6D78 - chains A and B of the 5 polymer chains in the assembly; structure by X-ray diffraction, 2.35 A resolution.

Chain A:
Molecule: HLA class I histocompatibility antigen, A-2 alpha chain
Source organism: Homo sapiens
UniProt: P01892 (1A02_HUMAN); residues 1-275 here correspond to UniProt positions 25-299 (UniProt number = residue number + 24)
Sequence (276 residues; each row starts with the number of its first residue; numbering starts at 0):
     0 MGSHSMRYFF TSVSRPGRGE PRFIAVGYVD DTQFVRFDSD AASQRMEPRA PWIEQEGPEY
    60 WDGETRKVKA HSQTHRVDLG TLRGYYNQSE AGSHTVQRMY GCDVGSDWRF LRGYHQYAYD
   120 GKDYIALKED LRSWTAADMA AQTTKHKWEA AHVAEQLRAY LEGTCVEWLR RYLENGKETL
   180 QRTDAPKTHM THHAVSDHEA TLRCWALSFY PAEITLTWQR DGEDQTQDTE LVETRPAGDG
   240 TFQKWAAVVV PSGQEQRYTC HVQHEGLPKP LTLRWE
Unresolved in the structure: 0
Disulfide bonds: C101-C164, C203-C259
Differences from the reference sequence: initiating methionine (0)

Chain B:
Molecule: Beta-2-microglobulin
Source organism: Homo sapiens
UniProt: P61769 (B2MG_HUMAN); residues 1-99 here correspond to UniProt positions 21-119 (UniProt number = residue number + 20)
Sequence (100 residues; numbered 0 to 99; the number before each row is that of its first residue; numbering starts at 0):
     0 MIQRTPKIQV YSRHPAENGK SNFLNCYVSG FHPSDIEVDL LKNGERIEKV EHSDLSFSKD
    60 WSFYLLYYTE FTPTEKDEYA CRVNHVTLSQ PKIVKWDRDM
Disulfide bonds: C25-C80
Differences from the reference sequence: initiating methionine (0)
Curated features (UniProtKB/Swiss-Prot):
  - modified residue: Q2 (Pyrrolidone carboxylic acid)
  - glycosylation: I1 (N-linked (Glc) (glycation) isoleucine), K19 (N-linked (Glc) (glycation) lysine), K41 (N-linked (Glc) (glycation) lysine), K48 (N-linked (Glc) (glycation) lysine), K58 (N-linked (Glc) (glycation) lysine), K91 (N-linked (Glc) (glycation) lysine), K94 (N-linked (Glc) (glycation) lysine)

Interface between chain A and chain B:
Residue-residue contacts - 64 pairs, chain A then chain B:
  R6(A) with K58(B)
  F8(A) with S55(B); F56(B)
  F9(A) with F56(B)
  T10(A) with L54(B); F56(B); F62(B)
  V12(A) with S33(B); D34(B)
  R14(A) with D34(B), salt bridge
  I23(A) with L54(B)
  V25(A) with D53(B); L54(B); S55(B)
  Y27(A) with S55(B); Y63(B), hydrogen bond
  Q32(A) with D53(B), hydrogen bond
  R35(A) with D53(B), salt bridge
  R48(A) with D53(B), salt bridge
  S92(A) with M0(B)
  H93(A) with M0(B)
  Q96(A) with H31(B), hydrogen bond; F56(B); W60(B), hydrogen bond (side chain-backbone); F62(B)
  R97(A) with F56(B)
  M98(A) with F56(B), hydrophobic
  Q115(A) with W60(B)
  Y116(A) with W60(B)
  A117(A) with W60(B)
  D119(A) with M0(B); I1(B), hydrogen bond (backbone-backbone); H31(B)
  G120(A) with I1(B); H31(B); W60(B)
  K121(A) with I1(B)
  D122(A) with W60(B), hydrogen bond
  H192(A) with D98(B)
  R202(A) with D98(B); M99(B)
  W204(A) with D98(B); M99(B)
  V231(A) with Q8(B)
  E232(A) with K6(B); Q8(B), hydrogen bond (backbone-side chain); Y26(B), hydrogen bond; S28(B), hydrogen bond
  T233(A) with Y26(B)
  R234(A) with Q8(B), hydrogen bond; Y10(B); Y26(B); M99(B), hydrogen bond (side chain-backbone)
  P235(A) with Y10(B), hydrogen bond (backbone-side chain); Y26(B); L65(B), hydrophobic
  A236(A) with R12(B), hydrogen bond (backbone-side chain); N24(B), hydrogen bond (backbone-side chain)
  G237(A) with R12(B), hydrogen bond (backbone-side chain); L65(B)
  Q242(A) with Y10(B); S11(B); R12(B), hydrogen bond (side chain-backbone)
  W244(A) with M99(B)
Other interface residues (no listed pair), chain A (40 interface residues in all): T94, T190, L206, D238
Other interface residues (no listed pair), chain B (29 interface residues in all): R3, H13, P14, P32, D59

Summary:
Chain A and chain B form an interface of 40 and 29 residues respectively; the contacts include 16 hydrogen
bonds and 3 salt bridges. Among the polar pairs are R14(A)-D34(B), R35(A)-D53(B) and R48(A)-D53(B).
Here chain A is HLA class I histocompatibility antigen, A-2 alpha chain and chain B is Beta-2-microglobulin,
both from Homo sapiens. Entry 6D78 (The complex between high-affinity TCR DMF5(alpha-D26Y,beta-L98W) and human
Class I MHC HLA-A2 with the bound MART-1(27-35)peptide) was determined by X-ray diffraction together with 6DKP
from the same study.
